Entry 8IUJ (electron microscopy, 3.06 A resolution); this record covers chains 5C and 4I of the 60 polymer chains in the assembly.

== Chain 5C ==
Molecule: COX5c
Organism: Euglena gracilis
Amino-acid sequence (208 residues; row label = number of the first residue in the row):
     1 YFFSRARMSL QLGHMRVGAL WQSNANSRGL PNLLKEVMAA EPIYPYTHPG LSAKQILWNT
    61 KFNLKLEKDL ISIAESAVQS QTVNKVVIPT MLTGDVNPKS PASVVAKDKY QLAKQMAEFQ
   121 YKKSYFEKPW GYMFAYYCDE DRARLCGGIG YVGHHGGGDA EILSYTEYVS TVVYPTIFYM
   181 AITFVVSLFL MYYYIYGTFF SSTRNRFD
Disordered / not traced: 1-11, 208
Ligand contacts: 1,2-dilauroyl-sn-glycero-3-phosphate (PX2): Y174, I177, M180, A181, F184

== Chain 4I ==
Molecule: COXEG9
Organism: Euglena gracilis
Amino-acid sequence (274 residues; each row starts with the number of its first residue):
     1 MMNKGRILLG TNPGDIALNS KRFTVGKFVA WACGGWGLKD WIFPSLFIGR GDGPDFDRIV
    61 KHTLQSSSAI EKVNWFDSPF ACYTEWFVEH FPGFFDSRYR FEMSAKTILA NKYPIKDFPV
   121 VDMRSWRSSR LFDLFEVPHP EHTFVFGGPV LLNTEAKRAE RLEQEWHGKD GTFVDVHPLN
   181 VATESHTEVS VIGGIKVYNG VWQGGKDSWK RDSAKPELTA PFHSPIWYRN MFIVKNADQL
   241 VEHFGENLSD ETWQEVRKEH LAFHERFHKD YSFA
Disordered / not traced: 1-9
Ligand contacts: 1,2-Distearoyl-sn-glycerophosphoethanolamine (3PE): W31, G35, W36, G37, L38, K39, F47

== How chain 5C and chain 4I interact ==
Contacting residue pairs - 137 pairs, chain 5C then chain 4I:
  A25(5C) with E136(4I)
  R28(5C) with R124(4I); E136(4I), salt bridge
  G29(5C) with R124(4I), hydrogen bond (backbone-side chain)
  P31(5C) with V120(4I), hydrophobic; R124(4I); N230(4I)
  L33(5C) with F101(4I), hydrophobic; F118(4I), hydrophobic; P119(4I); N230(4I)
  L34(5C) with F118(4I), hydrophobic; Y228(4I), hydrophobic
  E36(5C) with S78(4I); F80(4I); R98(4I), salt bridge
  V37(5C) with N74(4I); F101(4I), hydrophobic; E102(4I); A105(4I), hydrophobic
  M38(5C) with K106(4I)
  A39(5C) with N74(4I); D77(4I); S78(4I)
  A40(5C) with D77(4I)
  E41(5C) with N74(4I), hydrogen bond; K106(4I), salt bridge
  I43(5C) with L109(4I), hydrophobic
  Y44(5C) with E217(4I), hydrogen bond; T219(4I)
  Y46(5C) with K106(4I); L109(4I), hydrophobic
  T47(5C) with L109(4I); I226(4I); Y228(4I)
  H48(5C) with T219(4I), hydrogen bond; A220(4I)
  T60(5C) with T219(4I), hydrogen bond (side chain-backbone)
  N63(5C) with P221(4I); F222(4I); H223(4I)
  E67(5C) with F222(4I)
  L70(5C) with F222(4I), hydrophobic
  V78(5C) with V191(4I)
  Q81(5C) with G193(4I); G194(4I)
  T82(5C) with G194(4I)
  V83(5C) with G194(4I); K196(4I)
  N84(5C) with G194(4I), hydrogen bond (backbone-backbone)
  K85(5C) with G194(4I); I195(4I); K196(4I), hydrogen bond (backbone-backbone)
  V86(5C) with K196(4I); Y198(4I), hydrophobic
  V87(5C) with I195(4I), hydrophobic; K196(4I), hydrogen bond (backbone-backbone); V197(4I); Y198(4I), hydrogen bond (backbone-backbone)
  I88(5C) with V181(4I); A182(4I); T183(4I)
  P89(5C) with N180(4I); H186(4I); Y198(4I)
  T90(5C) with N180(4I); V181(4I)
  M91(5C) with L179(4I); N180(4I), hydrogen bond (backbone-backbone); H186(4I)
  L92(5C) with H177(4I); P178(4I); L179(4I), hydrophobic
  T93(5C) with P178(4I), hydrogen bond (backbone-backbone)
  V96(5C) with V201(4I)
  N97(5C) with G200(4I); V201(4I), hydrogen bond (side chain-backbone); Q203(4I), hydrogen bond
  P98(5C) with N199(4I)
  Y121(5C) with N111(4I); K112(4I), hydrogen bond (side chain-backbone); Y113(4I)
  K122(5C) with Y113(4I); E246(4I), hydrogen bond (side chain-backbone)
  K123(5C) with T252(4I), hydrogen bond; E255(4I), salt bridge
  Y125(5C) with N111(4I)
  F126(5C) with N111(4I); N247(4I)
  E127(5C) with N247(4I); L248(4I); S249(4I), hydrogen bond (side chain-backbone); T252(4I), hydrogen bond
  K128(5C) with E255(4I)
  P129(5C) with S104(4I); T107(4I); I108(4I), hydrophobic
  W130(5C) with I108(4I); D117(4I), hydrogen bond (side chain-backbone); P119(4I); I233(4I), hydrophobic; N247(4I)
  G131(5C) with L248(4I); W253(4I); V256(4I)
  Y132(5C) with R100(4I); S104(4I); V256(4I); E259(4I), hydrogen bond
  M133(5C) with F101(4I), hydrophobic; S104(4I); P119(4I)
  F134(5C) with F244(4I), hydrophobic; W253(4I), hydrophobic
  A135(5C) with H260(4I)
  Y136(5C) with F91(4I), hydrophobic; F94(4I); S97(4I); R98(4I), hydrogen bond; F101(4I), hydrophobic
  Y137(5C) with F101(4I); P119(4I), hydrogen bond (side chain-backbone); V120(4I); V121(4I), hydrophobic
  D139(5C) with F91(4I); H260(4I), salt bridge
  D141(5C) with W126(4I)
  A143(5C) with W86(4I), hydrogen bond (backbone-side chain); F87(4I), hydrophobic; H90(4I); F91(4I), hydrophobic
  R144(5C) with M123(4I)
  C146(5C) with W86(4I); H90(4I)
  I149(5C) with G10(4I); W86(4I), hydrophobic
  I162(5C) with L240(4I), hydrophobic
Interface residues without a listed pair, chain 5C (70 interface residues in all): N26, L30, N32, I56, L66, E118, F119, E140, G147
Interface residues without a listed pair, chain 4I (81 interface residues in all): D122, P140, L218, M231, F232, K235, E242

== Summary ==
70 residues of chain 5C face 81 of chain 4I across their interface, with 23 hydrogen bonds and 5 salt bridges.
Polar pairs include R28(5C)-E136(4I), E36(5C)-R98(4I) and E41(5C)-K106(4I). Ligands of chain 5C:
1,2-dilauroyl-sn-glycero-3-phosphate. Ligands of chain 4I: 1,2-Distearoyl-sn-glycerophosphoethanolamine.
Here chain 5C is COX5c and chain 4I is COXEG9, both from Euglena gracilis. Entry 8IUJ (Cryo-EM structure of
Euglena gracilis super-complex III2+IV2, composite) was determined by electron microscopy.
